Entry 1D4L (X-ray diffraction, 1.75 A resolution); this record covers chains A and B.

== Chain A (and B) ==
Molecule: HIV-1 protease
Notes: EC 3.4.23.16; chain B of this document is another copy of the same molecule, construct and numbering; everything in this record applies to it too
Reference sequence: P03369 (POL_HV1A2); residues 1-99 here correspond to UniProt positions 57-155 (UniProt number = residue number + 56)
Amino-acid sequence (99 residues; numbered 1 to 99; the number before each row is that of its first residue):
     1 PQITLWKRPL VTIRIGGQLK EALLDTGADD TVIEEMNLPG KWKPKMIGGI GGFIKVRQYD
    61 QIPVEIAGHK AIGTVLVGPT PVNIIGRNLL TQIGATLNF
Modified / non-standard residues: A67 (alpha-aminobutyric acid; ABA); A95 (alpha-aminobutyric acid; ABA)
Sequence notes: engineered mutation K7 (Gln63 in P03369), I33 (Leu89 in P03369), A67 (Cys123 in P03369), A95 (Cys151 in P03369)
Ligand contacts: PI9 ((10s,13s,1'r)-13-[1'-hydroxy-2'-(N-P-aminobenzenesulfonyl-1''-amino-3''-methylbutyl)ethyl]-8,11-dioxo-10-isopropyl-2-oxa-9,12-diazabicyclo [13.2.2]nonadeca-15,17,18-triene): R8, L23, D25, G27, A28, D29, D30, V32, I47, G48, G49, I50, T80, P81, V82, I84

== Chain A / chain B interface ==
Residue-residue contacts - 90 pairs, chain A then chain B:
  P1(A) - L97(B)
  P1(A) - N98(B)
  P1(A) - F99(B)  hydrogen bond (backbone-backbone)
  Q2(A) - T96(B)  hydrogen bond
  Q2(A) - L97(B)
  Q2(A) - N98(B)  hydrogen bond
  I3(A) - T96(B)
  I3(A) - L97(B)  hydrogen bond (backbone-backbone)
  I3(A) - F99(B)  hydrophobic
  T4(A) - T96(B)
  L5(A) - T26(B)
  L5(A) - R87(B)  hydrogen bond (backbone-side chain)
  L5(A) - T91(B)
  L5(A) - A95(B)
  W6(A) - R87(B)  hydrogen bond (backbone-side chain)
  W6(A) - T91(B)
  K7(A) - R87(B)
  R8(A) - D29(B)  salt bridge
  R8(A) - R87(B)
  P9(A) - T26(B)
  P9(A) - R87(B)
  L23(A) - G27(B)
  L24(A) - T26(B)  hydrogen bond (backbone-side chain)
  L24(A) - L97(B)  hydrophobic
  L24(A) - F99(B)  hydrophobic
  D25(A) - D25(B)
  D25(A) - T26(B)
  D25(A) - G27(B)  hydrogen bond (side chain-backbone)
  T26(A) - P9(B)
  T26(A) - L24(B)  hydrogen bond (side chain-backbone)
  T26(A) - D25(B)
  T26(A) - T26(B)  hydrogen bond (backbone-side chain)
  T26(A) - L97(B)
  G27(A) - L23(B)
  G27(A) - D25(B)  hydrogen bond (backbone-side chain)
  D29(A) - R8(B)  salt bridge
  I47(A) - I50(B)  hydrophobic
  G49(A) - I50(B)
  I50(A) - G49(B)
  I50(A) - I50(B)  hydrogen bond (backbone-backbone)
  I50(A) - G52(B)
  I50(A) - I54(B)
  I50(A) - T80(B)
  G51(A) - I50(B)  hydrogen bond (backbone-backbone)
  G51(A) - G51(B)
  G51(A) - G52(B)
  G52(A) - I50(B)
  G52(A) - G51(B)
  I54(A) - I50(B)
  I54(A) - G51(B)
  H69(A) - F99(B)
  R87(A) - L5(B)  hydrogen bond (side chain-backbone)
  R87(A) - W6(B)  hydrogen bond (side chain-backbone)
  R87(A) - K7(B)
  R87(A) - R8(B)
  R87(A) - P9(B)
  T91(A) - L5(B)
  T91(A) - W6(B)
  I93(A) - F99(B)
  G94(A) - N98(B)
  A95(A) - L5(B)
  A95(A) - L97(B)
  A95(A) - N98(B)
  A95(A) - F99(B)
  T96(A) - Q2(B)
  T96(A) - I3(B)
  T96(A) - T96(B)
  T96(A) - L97(B)
  T96(A) - N98(B)  hydrogen bond (backbone-backbone)
  L97(A) - P1(B)
  L97(A) - Q2(B)
  L97(A) - I3(B)  hydrogen bond (backbone-backbone)
  L97(A) - L24(B)  hydrophobic
  L97(A) - T26(B)
  L97(A) - A95(B)
  L97(A) - T96(B)
  L97(A) - L97(B)  hydrophobic
  N98(A) - P1(B)
  N98(A) - Q2(B)  hydrogen bond
  N98(A) - G94(B)
  N98(A) - A95(B)
  N98(A) - T96(B)  hydrogen bond (backbone-backbone)
  N98(A) - N98(B)  hydrogen bond
  F99(A) - P1(B)  hydrogen bond (backbone-backbone)
  F99(A) - I3(B)  hydrophobic
  F99(A) - L24(B)  hydrophobic
  F99(A) - H69(B)
  F99(A) - I93(B)
  F99(A) - G94(B)
  F99(A) - A95(B)
Other interface residues (no listed pair), chain A (40 interface residues in all): V32, G48, F53, I66, A67, T80, P81, I84, L90
Other interface residues (no listed pair), chain B (37 interface residues in all): T4, V32, G48, A67, P81, I84, L90

== Summary ==
Chain A and chain B form an interface of 40 and 37 residues respectively; the contacts include 21 hydrogen
bonds and 2 salt bridges. Polar pairs include R8(A)-D29(B), Q2(A)-T96(B) and Q2(A)-N98(B). Ligands of chain A:
compound PI9.
Chain A and chain B are both HIV-1 protease; the structure, HIV-1 protease complexed with a macrocyclic
peptidomimetic inhibitor, was determined by X-ray diffraction, deposited together with 1D4K.
